Entry 7WLR (electron microscopy, 3.54 A resolution); this record covers chains F and I of the 10 polymer chains in the assembly.

Chain F:
Molecule: Histone H4
Organism: Komagataella pastoris
UniProtKB: A0A1B2JA70 (A0A1B2JA70_PICPA); residues 16-102 here correspond to UniProt positions 17-103 (UniProt number = residue number + 1)
Chain sequence (87 residues; each row starts with the number of its first residue):
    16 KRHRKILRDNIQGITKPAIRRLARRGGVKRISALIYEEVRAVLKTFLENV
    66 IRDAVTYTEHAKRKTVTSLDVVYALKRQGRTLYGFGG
Unresolved in the structure: 16-20

Chain I:
Molecule: 145-nt DNA strand
Sequence (145 nucleotides; row label = number of the first residue in the row):
     1 ATCAGAATCCCGGTGCCGAGGCCGCTCAATTGGTCGTAGACAGCTCTAGC
    51 ACCGCTTAAACGCACGTACGCGCTGTCCCCCGCGTTTTAACCGCCAAGGG
   101 GATTACTCCCTAGTCTCCAGGCACGTGTCAGATATATACATCGAT

Interface between chain F and chain I:
Pairs across the interface (11; chain F residue first):
  Arg35(F) with DC81(I), salt bridge to the phosphate
  Arg45(F) with DC80(I), hydrogen bond to the sugar; DC81(I), phosphate contact
  Ile46(F) with DC80(I), sugar contact; DC81(I), hydrogen bond to the phosphate
  Ala48(F) with DC80(I), hydrogen bond to the phosphate
  Arg78(F) with DG101(I), phosphate contact; DA102(I), phosphate contact
  Lys79(F) with DG100(I), salt bridge to the phosphate; DG101(I), hydrogen bond to the phosphate
  Thr80(F) with DG101(I), hydrogen bond to the phosphate
Interface residues without a listed pair, chain F (10 interface residues in all): Lys44, Ser47, Lys77

Overview:
Chain F and chain I form an interface of 10 and 5 residues respectively; the contacts include 5 hydrogen bonds
and 2 salt bridges. Polar contacts include Arg45(F)-DC80(I), Ile46(F)-DC81(I) and Ala48(F)-DC80(I).
Here chain F is Histone H4 (Komagataella pastoris) and chain I is a 145-nt DNA strand. Entry 7WLR (Cryo-EM
structure of the nucleosome containing Komagataella pastoris histones) was determined by electron microscopy.
